7E1H - chain A; structure by X-ray diffraction, 2.81 A resolution.

[Chain A]
Name: DNA-binding response regulator
From: Vibrio parahaemolyticus
UniProtKB: A0A2R9VV79 (A0A2R9VV79_VIBPH); residue numbers follow UniProt; this construct covers 1-117
Chain sequence (117 residues; row label = number of the first residue in the row):
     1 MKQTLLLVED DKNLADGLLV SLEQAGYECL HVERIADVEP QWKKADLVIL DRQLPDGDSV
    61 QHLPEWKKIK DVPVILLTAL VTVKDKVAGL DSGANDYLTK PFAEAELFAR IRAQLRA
Not modelled in the structure: 1
Metal / ion sites: Mg2+: Asp10, Asp51, Gln53; beryllium trifluoride ion near Asp51 (its only coordinating residue here)
Reported in the primary citation:
  - self-association interface (contacts with another copy of this molecule): Asp91, Asp96, Arg110, Arg112
  - binding site for beryllium trifluoride ion: Asp51, Gln53, Thr78, Lys100
  - Mg2+ coordination: Asp10, Gln53

[In short]
Asp10, Asp51 and Gln53 form the Mg2+ site. The paper reports a binding site for beryllium trifluoride ion at
Asp51, Gln53 and Thr78 among others; Mg2+ coordination by Asp10 and Gln53.
Chain A is DNA-binding response regulator (Vibrio parahaemolyticus); the structure, crystal structure of
RD-BEF, was determined by X-ray diffraction (same publication as 7E1B, 7E1D and 7E1F).
